Entry 8YXB (X-ray diffraction, 2.20 A resolution); this record covers chain A.

Chain A:
Name: Serum albumin
Organism: Homo sapiens
UniProt: P02768 (ALBU_HUMAN); residues 1-585 here correspond to UniProt positions 25-609 (UniProt number = residue number + 24)
Sequence (585 residues; numbered 1 to 585; the number before each row is that of its first residue):
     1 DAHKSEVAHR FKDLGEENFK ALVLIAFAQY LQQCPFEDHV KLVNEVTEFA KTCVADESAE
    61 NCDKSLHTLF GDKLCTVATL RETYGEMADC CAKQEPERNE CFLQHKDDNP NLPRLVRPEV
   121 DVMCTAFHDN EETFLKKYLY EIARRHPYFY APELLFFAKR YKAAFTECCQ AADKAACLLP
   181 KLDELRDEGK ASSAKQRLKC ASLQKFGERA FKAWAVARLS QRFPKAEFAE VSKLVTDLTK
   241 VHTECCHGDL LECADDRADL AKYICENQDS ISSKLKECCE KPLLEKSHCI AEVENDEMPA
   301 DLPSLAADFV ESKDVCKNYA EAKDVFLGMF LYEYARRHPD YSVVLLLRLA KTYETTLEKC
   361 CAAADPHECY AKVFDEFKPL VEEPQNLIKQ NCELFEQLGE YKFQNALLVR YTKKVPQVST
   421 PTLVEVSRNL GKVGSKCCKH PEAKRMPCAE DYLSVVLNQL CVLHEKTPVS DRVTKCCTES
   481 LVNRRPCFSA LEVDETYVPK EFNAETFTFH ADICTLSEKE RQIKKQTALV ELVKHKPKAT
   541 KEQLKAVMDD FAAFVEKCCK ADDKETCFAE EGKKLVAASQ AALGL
Not modelled in the structure: 1-2, 560-567, 582-585
Cystine bridges: C53-C62, C75-C91, C90-C101, C124-C169, C168-C177, C200-C246, C245-C253, C265-C279, C278-C289, C316-C361, C360-C369, C392-C438, C437-C448, C461-C477, C476-C487, C514-C559
Residues lining bound ligands: Ceftriaxone (9F2): L115, R117, P118, V122, M123, A126, F134, K137, Y138, E141, I142, R145, H146, Y161, L182, R186, G189, K190
Curated features (UniProtKB/Swiss-Prot):
  - binding site (Cu cation): H3
  - binding site (Ca(2+)): E6, D13, E244, D249, E252, D255, D259
  - binding site (Zn(2+)): H67, H247, D249
  - binding site ((4Z,15Z)-bilirubin IXalpha): K240
  - site: K4 (Not glycated), K20 (Not glycated), K41 (Not glycated), K64 (Not glycated), K73 (Not glycated), K93 (Not glycated), K106 (Not glycated), K136 (Not glycated), K159 (Not glycated), K174 (Not glycated), K181 (Not glycated), K190 (Not glycated), K195 (Not glycated), K199 (Aspirin-acetylated lysine), K205 (Not glycated), K212 (Not glycated), K240 (Not glycated), K262 (Not glycated), K274 (Not glycated), K286 (Not glycated) and 18 more in UniProt
  - modified residue: S5 (Phosphoserine), S58 (Phosphoserine), S65 (Phosphoserine), T83 (Phosphothreonine), K205 (N6-succinyllysine), S273 (Phosphoserine), S419 (Phosphoserine), T420 (Phosphothreonine), T422 (Phosphothreonine), K436 (N6-succinyllysine), S489 (Phosphoserine), K519 (N6-succinyllysine), K534 (N6-methyllysine), K564 (N6-succinyllysine)
  - glycosylation: K12 (N-linked (Glc) (glycation) lysine), K51 (N-linked (Glc) (glycation) lysine), K137 (N-linked (Glc) (glycation) lysine), K162 (N-linked (Glc) (glycation) lysine), K199 (N-linked (Glc) (glycation) lysine), K225 (N-linked (Glc) (glycation) lysine), K233 (N-linked (Glc) (glycation) lysine), K276 (N-linked (Glc) (glycation) lysine), K281 (N-linked (Glc) (glycation) lysine), K313 (N-linked (Glc) (glycation) lysine), K317 (N-linked (Glc) (glycation) lysine), N318 (N-linked (GlcNAc...) asparagine), K323 (N-linked (Glc) (glycation) lysine), K351 (N-linked (Glc) (glycation) lysine), K378 (N-linked (Glc) (glycation) lysine), K413 (N-linked (Glc) (glycation) lysine), K439 (N-linked (Glc) (glycation) lysine), K444 (N-linked (Glc) (glycation) lysine), D494 (N-linked (GlcNAc...) asparagine), K525 (N-linked (Glc) (glycation) lysine) and 4 more in UniProt

Summary:
Chain A binds Ceftriaxone. Curated annotation (UniProt) lists Cu cation-binding residue H3, 7 Ca2+-binding
residues, 3 Zn2+-binding residues and (4Z,15Z)-bilirubin IXalpha-binding residue K240.
Chain A is Serum albumin (Homo sapiens); the structure, Crystal structure of the HSA complex with ceftriaxone
and myristate, was determined by X-ray diffraction together with 8YXA from the same study.
